4QWS - chains S and T of the 28 polymer chains in the assembly; structure by X-ray diffraction, 3.00 A resolution.

Chain S:
Name: Proteasome subunit alpha type-6
From: Saccharomyces cerevisiae
Notes: EC 3.4.25.1
Reference sequence: P40302 (PSA6_YEAST); residues 0-233 here correspond to UniProt positions 1-234 (UniProt number = residue number + 1)
Amino-acid sequence (234 residues; row label = number of the first residue in the row; numbering starts at 0):
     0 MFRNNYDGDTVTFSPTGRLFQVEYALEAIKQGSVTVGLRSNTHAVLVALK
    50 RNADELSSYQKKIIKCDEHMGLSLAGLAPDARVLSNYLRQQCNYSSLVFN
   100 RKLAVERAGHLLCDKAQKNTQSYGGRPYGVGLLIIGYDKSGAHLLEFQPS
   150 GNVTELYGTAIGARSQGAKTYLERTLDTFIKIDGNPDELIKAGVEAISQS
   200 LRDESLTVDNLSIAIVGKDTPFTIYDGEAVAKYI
Unresolved in the structure: 0-2
Curated features (UniProtKB/Swiss-Prot):
  - modified residue: Ser13 (Phosphoserine)
  - cross-link: Lys190 (Glycyl lysine isopeptide (Lys-Gly) (interchain with G-Cter in ubiquitin))

Chain T:
Name: Probable proteasome subunit alpha type-7
From: Saccharomyces cerevisiae
Notes: EC 3.4.25.1
Reference sequence: P21242 (PSA7_YEAST); residues -3 to 284 here correspond to UniProt positions 1-288 (UniProt number = residue number + 4)
Amino-acid sequence (288 residues; each row starts with the number of its first residue; numbers below 1 keep their minus sign (Met-3 is residue -3)):
    -3 MTSIGTGYDLSNSVFSPDGRNFQVEYAVKAVENGTTSIGIKCNDGVVFAV
    47 EKLITSKLLVPQKNVKIQVVDRHIGCVYSGLIPDGRHLVNRGREEAASFK
    97 KLYKTPIPIPAFADRLGQYVQAHTLYNSVRPFGVSTIFGGVDKNGAHLYM
   147 LEPSGSYWGYKGAATGKGRQSAKAELEKLVDHHPEGLSAREAVKQAAKII
   197 YLAHEDNKEKDFELEISWCSLSETNGLHKFVKGDLLQEAIDFAQKEINGD
   247 DDEDEDDSDNVMSSDDENAPVATNANATTDQEGDIHLE
Unresolved in the structure: -3 to 1, 245-284
Curated features (UniProtKB/Swiss-Prot):
  - modified residue: Thr-2 (N-acetylthreonine)

Interface between chain S and chain T:
Pairs across the interface - 63 pairs, chain S then chain T:
  Asn4(S) - Leu6(T)
  Tyr5(S) - Asp5(T)  hydrogen bond
  Tyr5(S) - Leu6(T)  hydrophobic
  Thr9(S) - Arg126(T)
  Val10(S) - Gln19(T)
  Val10(S) - Asn123(T)
  Val10(S) - Ser124(T)
  Val10(S) - Val125(T)
  Val10(S) - Arg126(T)
  Thr11(S) - Leu6(T)
  Thr11(S) - Gln19(T)
  Phe12(S) - Gln19(T)  hydrogen bond (backbone-side chain)
  Phe12(S) - Tyr22(T)
  Phe12(S) - Ala23(T)  hydrophobic
  Phe12(S) - Arg126(T)
  Phe12(S) - Pro127(T)
  Ser13(S) - Tyr22(T)
  Pro14(S) - Tyr22(T)  hydrophobic
  Pro14(S) - Lys25(T)
  Thr15(S) - Lys25(T)
  Gly16(S) - Tyr22(T)
  Gly16(S) - Lys25(T)
  Gly16(S) - Ala26(T)
  Leu18(S) - Leu77(T)  hydrophobic
  Leu18(S) - Arg126(T)
  His109(S) - Arg82(T)
  Cys112(S) - Arg82(T)
  Asp113(S) - Arg82(T)  salt bridge
  Asp113(S) - Asn86(T)
  Gln116(S) - Pro79(T)
  Gln116(S) - Asp80(T)
  Gln116(S) - His83(T)  hydrogen bond
  Gln116(S) - Arg126(T)
  Thr119(S) - Arg126(T)  hydrogen bond (backbone-side chain)
  Gln120(S) - Val125(T)
  Gln120(S) - Arg126(T)  hydrogen bond (backbone-backbone)
  Gln120(S) - Pro127(T)
  Gln120(S) - Phe128(T)
  Ser121(S) - Ser124(T)
  Tyr122(S) - Ser124(T)  hydrogen bond (backbone-backbone)
  Ser149(S) - Pro79(T)
  Gly150(S) - Pro79(T)
  Asn151(S) - Ile78(T)
  Asn151(S) - Pro79(T)
  Thr153(S) - Leu55(T)
  Thr153(S) - Asn60(T)
  Glu154(S) - Leu55(T)
  Glu154(S) - Val56(T)
  Glu154(S) - Lys59(T)
  Glu154(S) - Asn60(T)  hydrogen bond (backbone-side chain)
  Leu155(S) - Leu54(T)
  Leu155(S) - Leu55(T)  hydrophobic
  Leu155(S) - Val56(T)
  Tyr156(S) - Leu54(T)  hydrogen bond (backbone-backbone)
  Tyr156(S) - Leu55(T)
  Tyr156(S) - Val56(T)
  Tyr156(S) - Pro57(T)
  Gly157(S) - Leu54(T)
  Lys168(S) - Leu54(T)
  Leu171(S) - Leu54(T)
  Glu172(S) - Ser52(T)  hydrogen bond
  Glu172(S) - Lys53(T)
  Leu175(S) - Lys53(T)
Interface residues without a listed pair, chain S (37 interface residues in all): Arg38, Glu105, Lys117, Ser139, His142, Phe178
Interface residues without a listed pair, chain T (30 interface residues in all): His119, Gly129

Overview:
The interface between chain S and chain T involves 37 residues on one side and 30 on the other, with 9
hydrogen bonds and 1 salt bridge. Polar contacts include Asp113(S)-Arg82(T), Tyr5(S)-Asp5(T) and
Phe12(S)-Gln19(T).
Here chain S is Proteasome subunit alpha type-6 and chain T is Probable proteasome subunit alpha type-7, both
from Saccharomyces cerevisiae. Entry 4QWS (yCP beta5-C63F mutant in complex with carfilzomib) was determined
by X-ray diffraction, deposited together with 4QUX, 4QUY, 4QV0, 4QV1, 4QV3, 4QV4 and 42 further entries.
